PDB entry 9EBO | electron microscopy, 3.13 A resolution | chains A and N of the 6 polymer chains in the assembly

== Chain A ==
Molecule: Guanine nucleotide-binding protein G(s) subunit alpha isoforms short
From: Homo sapiens
UniProtKB: P63092 (GNAS2_HUMAN); residue numbers follow UniProt; this construct covers 1-394
Amino-acid sequence (394 residues; numbered 1 to 394; the number before each row is that of its first residue):
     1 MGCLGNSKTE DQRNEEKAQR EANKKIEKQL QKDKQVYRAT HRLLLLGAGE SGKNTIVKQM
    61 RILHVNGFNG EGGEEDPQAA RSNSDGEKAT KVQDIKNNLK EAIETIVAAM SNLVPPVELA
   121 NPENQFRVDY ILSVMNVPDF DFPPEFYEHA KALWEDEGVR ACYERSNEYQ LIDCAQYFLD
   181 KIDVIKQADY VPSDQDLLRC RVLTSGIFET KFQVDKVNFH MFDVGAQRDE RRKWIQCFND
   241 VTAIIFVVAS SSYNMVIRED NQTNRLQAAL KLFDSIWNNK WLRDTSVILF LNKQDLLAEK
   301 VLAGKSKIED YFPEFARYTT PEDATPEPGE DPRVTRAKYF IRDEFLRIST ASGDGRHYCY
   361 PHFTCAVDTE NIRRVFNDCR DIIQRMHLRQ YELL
Unresolved in the structure: 1-15, 62-203, 255-261
Sequence notes: engineered mutation Asn-54 (Ser in P63092), Ala-226 (Gly in P63092), Ala-268 (Glu in P63092), Lys-271 (Asn in P63092), Asp-274 (Lys in P63092), Lys-280 (Arg in P63092), Asp-284 (Thr in P63092), Thr-285 (Ile in P63092)

== Chain N ==
Molecule: Nanobody35
From: Lama glama
Notes: antibody fragment or engineered binder
Amino-acid sequence (128 residues; row label = number of the first residue in the row):
     1 QVQLQESGGG LVQPGGSLRL SCAASGFTFS NYKMNWVRQA PGKGLEWVSD ISQSGASISY
    61 TGSVKGRFTI SRDNAKNTLY LQMNSLKPED TAVYYCARCP APFTRDCFDV TSTTYAYRGQ
   121 GTQVTVSS
Unresolved in the structure: 127-128
Disulfide bonds: Cys-22/Cys-96, Cys-99/Cys-107

== How chain A and chain N interact ==
Residue-residue contacts (27):
  Arg-228(A) / Thr-114(N)
  Asp-229(A) / Asp-109(N)
  Asp-229(A) / Ser-112(N)
  Asp-229(A) / Thr-113(N)  hydrogen bond (side chain-backbone)
  Glu-230(A) / Asp-109(N)
  Glu-230(A) / Ser-112(N)  hydrogen bond
  Glu-230(A) / Thr-114(N)
  Glu-230(A) / Tyr-115(N)
  Arg-231(A) / Asp-109(N)  hydrogen bond (backbone-side chain)
  Arg-232(A) / Pro-100(N)
  Arg-232(A) / Phe-108(N)
  Arg-232(A) / Asp-109(N)  salt bridge
  Gln-267(A) / Thr-61(N)
  Gln-267(A) / Gly-62(N)
  Leu-272(A) / Phe-108(N)  hydrophobic
  Ser-275(A) / Asp-106(N)
  Ser-275(A) / Phe-108(N)
  Ile-276(A) / Phe-108(N)  hydrophobic
  Asn-278(A) / Arg-105(N)
  Asn-278(A) / Asp-106(N)
  Asn-279(A) / Asp-106(N)
  Arg-283(A) / Arg-105(N)
  Asp-310(A) / Ser-63(N)
  Tyr-311(A) / Gly-62(N)
  Pro-313(A) / Gly-62(N)
  Pro-313(A) / Lys-65(N)
  Glu-314(A) / Lys-65(N)  salt bridge
Also at the interface, not in a pair above, chain A (20 interface residues in all): Gln-262, Lys-271, Lys-280, Phe-312
Also at the interface, not in a pair above, chain N (18 interface residues in all): Gly-44, Trp-47, Tyr-60, Cys-107, Tyr-117

== Summary ==
20 residues of chain A and 18 residues of chain N are in contact; the contacts include 3 hydrogen bonds and 2
salt bridges. Among the polar pairs are Arg-232(A)/Asp-109(N), Glu-314(A)/Lys-65(N) and Asp-229(A)/Thr-113(N).
Here chain A is Guanine nucleotide-binding protein G(s) subunit alpha isoforms short (Homo sapiens) and chain
N is Nanobody35 (Lama glama). Entry 9EBO (Peptide 2 (GLP-1 (ACPC18)) bound to GLP-1R/Gs complex (conformer 1))
was determined by electron microscopy (same publication as 9EBN and 9EBQ).
